7CKX - chains B and G of the 5 polymer chains in the assembly; structure by electron microscopy, 3.54 A resolution.

[Chain B]
Protein: Guanine nucleotide-binding protein G(I)/G(S)/G(T) subunit beta-1
Source organism: Homo sapiens
Reference sequence: P62873 (GBB1_HUMAN); numbering as in UniProt (aligned over 2-340)
Amino-acid sequence (356 residues; row label = number of the first residue in the row; numbers below 1 keep their minus sign (Met-15 is residue -15)):
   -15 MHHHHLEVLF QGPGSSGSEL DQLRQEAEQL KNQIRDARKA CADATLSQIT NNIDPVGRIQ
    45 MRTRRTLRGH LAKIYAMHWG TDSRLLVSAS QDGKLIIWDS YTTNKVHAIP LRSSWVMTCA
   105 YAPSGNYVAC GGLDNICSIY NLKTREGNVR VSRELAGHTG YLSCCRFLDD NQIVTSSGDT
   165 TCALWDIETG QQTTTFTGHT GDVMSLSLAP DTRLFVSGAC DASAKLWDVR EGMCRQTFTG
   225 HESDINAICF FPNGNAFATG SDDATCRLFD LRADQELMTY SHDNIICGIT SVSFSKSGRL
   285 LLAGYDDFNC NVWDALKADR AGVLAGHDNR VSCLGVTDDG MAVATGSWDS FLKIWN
Unresolved in the structure: -15 to 0
Differences from the reference sequence: expression tag (-15 to 1)
Swiss-Prot annotation at these positions:
  - modified residue: Ser2 (N-acetylserine), His266 (Phosphohistidine)
  - natural variant: Leu30 (L30F: In MRD42; uncertain significance), Arg52 (R52G: In MRD42), Gly64 (G64V: In MRD42), Asp76 (D76E: In MRD42; D76G: In MRD42), Gly77 (G77S: In MRD42), Lys78 (K78R: In MRD42), Ile80 (I80N: In MRD42; I80T: In MRD42), His91 (H91R: In MRD42; uncertain significance), Ala92 (A92T: In MRD42), Pro94 (P94S: In MRD42), Leu95 (L95P: In MRD42), Arg96 (R96L: In MRD42), 5 further natural variant entries in UniProt

[Chain G]
Protein: Guanine nucleotide-binding protein G(I)/G(S)/G(O) subunit gamma-2
Source organism: Homo sapiens
Reference sequence: P59768 (GBG2_HUMAN); residue numbers follow UniProt; this construct covers 1-71
Amino-acid sequence (71 residues; numbered 1 to 71; the number before each row is that of its first residue):
     1 MASNNTASIA QARKLVEQLK MEANIDRIKV SKAAADLMAY CEAHAKEDPL LTPVPASENP
    61 FREKKFFCAI L
Unresolved in the structure: 1-4, 63-71
Swiss-Prot annotation at these positions:
  - modified residue: Ala2 (N-acetylalanine), Cys68 (Cysteine methyl ester)
  - lipidation: Cys68 (S-geranylgeranyl cysteine)

[Interface between chain B and chain G]
Contacting residue pairs (84):
  Glu3(B) - Arg13(G)  salt bridge
  Leu4(B) - Asn5(G)
  Leu4(B) - Ser8(G)
  Leu4(B) - Ile9(G)  hydrophobic
  Leu7(B) - Ala12(G)  hydrophobic
  Leu7(B) - Arg13(G)
  Arg8(B) - Gln11(G)
  Glu10(B) - Val16(G)
  Glu10(B) - Lys20(G)  salt bridge
  Leu14(B) - Leu19(G)  hydrophobic
  Leu14(B) - Lys20(G)
  Lys15(B) - Leu19(G)
  Ile18(B) - Leu19(G)  hydrophobic
  Ile18(B) - Glu22(G)
  Ile18(B) - Ala23(G)  hydrophobic
  Ile18(B) - Arg27(G)
  Cys25(B) - Ile28(G)
  Cys25(B) - Lys29(G)
  Cys25(B) - Val30(G)  hydrogen bond (backbone-backbone)
  Ala26(B) - Val30(G)  hydrophobic
  Ala28(B) - Val30(G)
  Leu30(B) - Ala34(G)  hydrophobic
  Ile33(B) - Met38(G)  hydrophobic
  Val40(B) - Leu51(G)  hydrophobic
  Arg48(B) - Phe61(G)
  Arg49(B) - Pro60(G)
  Arg49(B) - Phe61(G)  hydrogen bond (side chain-backbone)
  Ser84(B) - Phe61(G)
  Tyr85(B) - Pro60(G)  hydrophobic
  Tyr85(B) - Phe61(G)  hydrophobic
  Lys209(B) - Gln18(G)
  Met217(B) - Met21(G)  hydrophobic
  Cys218(B) - Gln18(G)  hydrogen bond
  Cys218(B) - Met21(G)
  Arg219(B) - Glu22(G)
  Gln220(B) - Glu22(G)
  Gln220(B) - Ile25(G)
  Thr221(B) - Glu22(G)  hydrogen bond (backbone-side chain)
  Phe235(B) - Leu37(G)  hydrophobic
  Phe235(B) - Tyr40(G)  hydrophobic
  Pro236(B) - Tyr40(G)  hydrogen bond (backbone-side chain)
  Asn237(B) - Asp36(G)  hydrogen bond
  Asn237(B) - Tyr40(G)
  Asn239(B) - Asp36(G)
  Ala240(B) - Leu37(G)  hydrophobic
  Asp254(B) - Ala33(G)
  Arg256(B) - Asp26(G)
  Arg256(B) - Arg27(G)
  Arg256(B) - Ile28(G)  hydrogen bond (backbone-backbone)
  Arg256(B) - Asp36(G)  salt bridge
  Ala257(B) - Ile28(G)
  Asp258(B) - Glu22(G)
  Asp258(B) - Ile25(G)
  Asp258(B) - Arg27(G)  salt bridge
  Gln259(B) - Val30(G)
  Leu261(B) - Val30(G)  hydrophobic
  Ser279(B) - Asp48(G)  hydrogen bond
  Ser279(B) - Leu50(G)
  Lys280(B) - Tyr40(G)  hydrogen bond
  Lys280(B) - His44(G)
  Lys280(B) - Asp48(G)  hydrogen bond (backbone-side chain)
  Ser281(B) - Tyr40(G)
  Ser281(B) - Cys41(G)  hydrogen bond (side chain-backbone)
  Ser281(B) - His44(G)
  Ser281(B) - Asp48(G)  hydrogen bond (backbone-side chain)
  Ser281(B) - Leu51(G)
  Arg283(B) - Leu51(G)
  Leu284(B) - Leu50(G)
  Leu284(B) - Leu51(G)  hydrophobic
  Leu300(B) - Cys41(G)  hydrophobic
  Val320(B) - Leu50(G)  hydrophobic
  Asp323(B) - Pro49(G)
  Gly324(B) - Asp48(G)
  Gly324(B) - Pro49(G)
  Gly324(B) - Leu50(G)
  Met325(B) - Pro49(G)  hydrophobic
  Met325(B) - Asn59(G)
  Met325(B) - Pro60(G)
  Met325(B) - Phe61(G)  hydrophobic
  Ala326(B) - Phe61(G)  hydrophobic
  Ile338(B) - Phe61(G)  hydrophobic
  Asn340(B) - Leu50(G)
  Asn340(B) - Val54(G)
  Asn340(B) - Asn59(G)  hydrogen bond
Other interface residues (no listed pair), chain B (59 interface residues in all): Ala11, Ala21, Arg22, Asp27, Thr29, Ile43, Met45, Trp63, Leu252, Gly282, Val327
Other interface residues (no listed pair), chain G (39 interface residues in all): Leu15, Ser31, Ala45, Arg62

[Summary]
Chain B and chain G form an interface of 59 and 39 residues respectively; the contacts include 13 hydrogen
bonds and 4 salt bridges. Polar pairs include Glu3(B)-Arg13(G), Glu10(B)-Lys20(G) and Arg256(B)-Asp36(G).
Chain B is Guanine nucleotide-binding protein G(I)/G(S)/G(T) subunit beta-1 and chain G is Guanine
nucleotide-binding protein G(I)/G(S)/G(O) subunit gamma-2, both from Homo sapiens; the structure, Cryo-EM
structure of A77636 bound dopamine receptor DRD1-Gs signaling complex, was determined by electron microscopy
together with 7CKW, 7CKY, 7CKZ and 7CRH from the same study.
